PDB entry 3ZHY | X-ray diffraction, 2.30 A resolution | chains A and B

== Chain A (and B) ==
Molecule: 1-deoxy-D-xylulose 5-phosphate reductoisomerase
From: Mycobacterium tuberculosis
Notes: EC 1.1.1.267; chain B of this document is another copy of the same molecule, construct and numbering; everything in this record applies to it too
UniProt: P64012 (DXR_MYCTU); numbering as in UniProt (aligned over 2-389)
Chain sequence (397 residues; numbered -7 to 389; the number before each row is that of its first residue; numbers below 1 keep their minus sign (Met-7 is residue -7)):
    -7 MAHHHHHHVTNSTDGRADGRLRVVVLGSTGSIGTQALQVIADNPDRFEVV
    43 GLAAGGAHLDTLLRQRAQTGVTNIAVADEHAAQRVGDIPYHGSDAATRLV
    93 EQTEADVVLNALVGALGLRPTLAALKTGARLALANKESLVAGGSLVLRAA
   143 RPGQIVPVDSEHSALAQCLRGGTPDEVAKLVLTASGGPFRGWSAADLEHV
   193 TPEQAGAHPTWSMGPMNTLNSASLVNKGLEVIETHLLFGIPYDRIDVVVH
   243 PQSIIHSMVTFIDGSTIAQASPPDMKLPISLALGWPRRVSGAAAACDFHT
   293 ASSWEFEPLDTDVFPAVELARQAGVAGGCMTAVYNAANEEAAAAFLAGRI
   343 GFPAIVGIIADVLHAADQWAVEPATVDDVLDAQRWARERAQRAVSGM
Not modelled in the structure: -7 to 10, 199-203, 389 (chain B: -7 to 10, 199-206, 389)
Construct notes: expression tag (-7 to 1)
Bound ions: Mn2+: Asp151, Glu153, Glu222 (together with FM6)
Ligand contacts:
  - FM6 ([(1S)-1-(3,4-dichlorophenyl)-3-[oxidanyl(phenylcarbonyl)amino]propyl]phosphonic acid): Lys128, Asp151, Ser152, Glu153, Thr175, Ala176, Ser177, Gly178, Gly179, Met205, Asn209, Ser213, Asn218, Lys219, Glu222, Ser245, Pro265, Met267
  - NADPH (NDP; NADPH dihydro-nicotinamide-adenine-dinucleotide phosphate): Gly19, Ser20, Thr21, Gly22, Ser23, Ile24, Ala46, Gly47, Gly48, Ala49, His50, Ala69, Ala103, Leu104, Val105, Leu108, Ala126, Asn127, Lys128, Glu129, Asp151, Ser204, Met205, Gly206, Pro207, Asn209, Met267
Reported in the primary citation:
  - binding site for FM6: Met267

== Interface between chain A and chain B ==
Contacting residue pairs (84):
  Gln159(A) - Ser257(B)  hydrogen bond
  Gln159(A) - Ile259(B)
  Arg162(A) - Arg162(B)
  Arg162(A) - Gly163(B)  hydrogen bond (side chain-backbone)
  Arg162(A) - Gly164(B)
  Gly163(A) - Arg162(B)  hydrogen bond (backbone-side chain)
  Gly163(A) - Arg280(B)  hydrogen bond (backbone-side chain)
  Gly164(A) - Arg162(B)
  Glu168(A) - Arg279(B)
  Glu168(A) - Arg280(B)  salt bridge
  Asp238(A) - His291(B)  salt bridge
  Val240(A) - Phe290(B)
  Ile247(A) - Trp296(B)  hydrophobic
  Met250(A) - Phe290(B)  hydrophobic
  Thr252(A) - Ala287(B)
  Phe253(A) - Arg280(B)
  Ile254(A) - Ser282(B)
  Ile254(A) - Gly283(B)  hydrogen bond (backbone-backbone)
  Asp255(A) - Leu269(B)
  Asp255(A) - Leu273(B)
  Asp255(A) - Arg280(B)  salt bridge
  Asp255(A) - Val281(B)
  Asp255(A) - Ala284(B)
  Asp255(A) - Ala285(B)  hydrogen bond (backbone-backbone)
  Gly256(A) - Ala285(B)
  Gly256(A) - Ala286(B)
  Gly256(A) - Ala287(B)
  Ser257(A) - Gln159(B)  hydrogen bond
  Ser257(A) - Gln261(B)  hydrogen bond
  Ser257(A) - Ala262(B)
  Ser257(A) - Leu269(B)
  Ser257(A) - Arg280(B)
  Thr258(A) - Ala260(B)
  Thr258(A) - Gln261(B)
  Thr258(A) - Ala262(B)  hydrogen bond (backbone-backbone)
  Ile259(A) - Gln159(B)
  Ile259(A) - Ile259(B)  hydrophobic
  Ile259(A) - Ala260(B)
  Ile259(A) - Gln261(B)
  Ala260(A) - Thr258(B)
  Ala260(A) - Ile259(B)
  Ala260(A) - Ala260(B)  hydrogen bond (backbone-backbone)
  Gln261(A) - Ser257(B)  hydrogen bond
  Gln261(A) - Thr258(B)
  Gln261(A) - Ile259(B)
  Ala262(A) - Ser257(B)
  Ala262(A) - Thr258(B)  hydrogen bond (backbone-backbone)
  Ser263(A) - Gly256(B)
  Leu269(A) - Asp255(B)
  Leu269(A) - Ser257(B)
  Arg279(A) - Glu168(B)
  Arg280(A) - Gly163(B)  hydrogen bond (side chain-backbone)
  Arg280(A) - Glu168(B)  salt bridge
  Arg280(A) - Phe253(B)
  Arg280(A) - Asp255(B)  salt bridge
  Arg280(A) - Ser257(B)
  Val281(A) - Asp255(B)
  Ser282(A) - Ile254(B)
  Gly283(A) - Ile254(B)  hydrogen bond (backbone-backbone)
  Ala284(A) - Asp255(B)
  Ala285(A) - Asp255(B)  hydrogen bond (backbone-backbone)
  Ala285(A) - Gly256(B)
  Ala286(A) - Gly256(B)
  Ala287(A) - Thr252(B)
  Ala287(A) - Gly256(B)
  Phe290(A) - Val240(B)  hydrophobic
  Phe290(A) - Met250(B)  hydrophobic
  Phe290(A) - Phe298(B)  hydrophobic
  His291(A) - Pro300(B)
  Ala293(A) - Phe298(B)
  Ala293(A) - Pro300(B)
  Ser294(A) - Glu297(B)
  Ser294(A) - Phe298(B)  hydrogen bond (backbone-backbone)
  Ser295(A) - Trp296(B)
  Ser295(A) - Glu297(B)
  Trp296(A) - Ile247(B)  hydrophobic
  Trp296(A) - Ser295(B)
  Trp296(A) - Trp296(B)  hydrogen bond (backbone-backbone)
  Trp296(A) - Phe298(B)  hydrophobic
  Glu297(A) - Ser294(B)
  Glu297(A) - Ser295(B)
  Phe298(A) - Ala293(B)
  Phe298(A) - Ser294(B)  hydrogen bond (backbone-backbone)
  Phe298(A) - Trp296(B)  hydrophobic
Interface residues without a listed pair, chain A (46 interface residues in all): Lys171, Val173, Pro278, Cys288, Thr292, Glu299, Pro300
Interface residues without a listed pair, chain B (44 interface residues in all): Val173, Ser263, Pro278, Cys288, Glu299

== Overview ==
46 residues of chain A face 44 of chain B across their interface, with 18 hydrogen bonds and 5 salt bridges.
Polar contacts include Glu168(A)-Arg280(B), Asp238(A)-His291(B) and Asp255(A)-Arg280(B). Bound to chain A:
compound FM6 and NADPH. The Mn2+ site is built by Asp151(A), Glu153(A) and Glu222(A). From the paper: a
binding site for FM6 at Met267(A).
Chain A and chain B are both 1-deoxy-D-xylulose 5-phosphate reductoisomerase (Mycobacterium tuberculosis); the
structure, Structure of Mycobacterium tuberculosis DXR in complex with a di- substituted fosmidomycin
analogue, was determined by X-ray diffraction (same publication as 3ZHX, 3ZHZ and 3ZI0).
